Entry 4G0L (X-ray diffraction, 2.62 A resolution); this record covers chains A and B.

[Chain A (and B)]
Name: protein yqjG
From: Escherichia coli
Notes: chain B of this document is another copy of the same molecule, construct and numbering; everything in this record applies to it too
Reference sequence: P42620 (YQJG_ECOLI); residue numbers follow UniProt; this construct covers 1-328
Sequence (328 residues; each row starts with the number of its first residue):
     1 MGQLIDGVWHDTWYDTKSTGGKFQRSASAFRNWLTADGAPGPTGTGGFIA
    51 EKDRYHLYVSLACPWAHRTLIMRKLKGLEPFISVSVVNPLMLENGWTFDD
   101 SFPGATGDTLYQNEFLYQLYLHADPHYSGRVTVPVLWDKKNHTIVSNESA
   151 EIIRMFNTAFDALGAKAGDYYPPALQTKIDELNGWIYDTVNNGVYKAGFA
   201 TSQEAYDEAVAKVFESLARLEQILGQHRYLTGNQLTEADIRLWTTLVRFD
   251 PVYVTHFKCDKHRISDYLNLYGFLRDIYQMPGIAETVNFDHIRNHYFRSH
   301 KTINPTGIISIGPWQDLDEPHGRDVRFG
Disordered / not traced: 1 (chain B: 1-2)
UniProt features mapped onto this chain:
  - active site: Cys63 (Nucleophile), Tyr195 (Proton donor/acceptor)
  - binding site (glutathione): Trp96, Arg130 to Val133, Glu148, Ser149
  - site (Lowers pKa of active site Cys): Tyr253, Tyr296
  - mutagenesis: Cys63 (C63A: Loss of GS-hydroquinone reductase activity), Tyr195 (Y195F: 46-fold reduction in GS-hydroquinone reductase activity), Tyr253 (Y253F: 55-fold reduction in GS-hydroquinone reductase activity), Tyr296 (Y296F: 22-fold reduction in GS-hydroquinone reductase activity)
Small-molecule neighbours: glutathione (GSH): Gly2, Cys63, Pro64, Trp65, Met91, Trp96, Arg130, Val131, Thr132, Val133, Pro134, Asn147, Glu148, Ser149, Tyr195
What the authors report for this chain:
  - binding site for glutathione: Cys63, Trp65, Trp96, Val133, Glu148, Ser149
  - conformationally variable residues (domain motion, side-chain flip): Cys63, Trp65, Tyr195
  - catalytic residues: Cys63, Tyr195, Tyr253, Tyr296
  - contacts within the chain: Tyr195-Tyr253, Tyr195-Tyr296 (hydrogen bond)
  - binding site for glutathione: Arg130 (from molecular simulation)
  - mutagenesis - C63A: abolished catalytic activity
  - mutagenesis - Y195F, Y253F, Y296F: decreased catalytic activity

[How chain A and chain B interact]
Residue-residue contacts (50):
  Ser202(A) with Ile308(B)
  Gln203(A) with Ile308(B); Ile309(B), hydrogen bond (side chain-backbone)
  Tyr206(A) with Ile308(B), hydrophobic; Ile309(B); Ser310(B); Ile311(B), hydrogen bond (side chain-backbone)
  Thr255(A) with Thr255(B); Asp260(B), hydrogen bond
  Lys258(A) with Asn304(B), hydrogen bond; Ile308(B); Ser310(B)
  Asp260(A) with Thr255(B), hydrogen bond; Arg263(B), hydrogen bond (backbone-side chain); Ser310(B), hydrogen bond; Ile311(B); Gly312(B), hydrogen bond (side chain-backbone); Pro313(B)
  Lys261(A) with Arg263(B), hydrogen bond (backbone-side chain); Ile311(B); Gly312(B); Pro313(B); Trp314(B), hydrogen bond (backbone-backbone)
  His262(A) with Trp314(B)
  Arg263(A) with Asp260(B), hydrogen bond (side chain-backbone); Lys261(B), hydrogen bond (side chain-backbone); Arg263(B)
  Thr302(A) with Pro305(B); Thr306(B)
  Asn304(A) with Lys258(B), hydrogen bond
  Pro305(A) with Pro305(B), hydrophobic
  Ile308(A) with Ser202(B); Gln203(B); Tyr206(B), hydrophobic; Lys258(B)
  Ile309(A) with Gln203(B), hydrogen bond (backbone-side chain); Tyr206(B)
  Ser310(A) with Tyr206(B); Lys258(B); Asp260(B), hydrogen bond
  Ile311(A) with Tyr206(B), hydrogen bond (backbone-side chain); Val210(B), hydrophobic; Asp260(B); Lys261(B)
  Gly312(A) with Asp260(B), hydrogen bond (backbone-side chain); Lys261(B)
  Pro313(A) with Asp260(B); Lys261(B)
  Trp314(A) with Lys261(B), hydrogen bond (backbone-backbone); His262(B)
Interface residues without a listed pair, chain A (28 interface residues in all): Ala200, Thr201, Val210, Val254, Asp266, Phe297, Ile303, Thr306, Gly307
Interface residues without a listed pair, chain B (25 interface residues in all): Asp266, Phe297, Thr302, Ile303, Gly307

[Overview]
The interface between chain A and chain B involves 28 residues on one side and 25 on the other; the contacts
include 18 hydrogen bonds. Among the polar pairs are Gln203(A)-Ile309(B), Tyr206(A)-Ile311(B) and
Thr255(A)-Asp260(B). From the paper: catalytic residues Cys63(A), Tyr195(A) and Tyr253(A) among others; Y195F,
Y253F and Y296F of chain A reduce catalytic activity.
Chain A and chain B are both protein yqjG (Escherichia coli); the structure, Glutathionyl-hydroquinone
Reductase, YqjG, of E.coli complexed with GSH, was determined by X-ray diffraction (same publication as 4FQU,
4G0I and 4G0K).
